1UJQ - chains A and C of the 4 polymer chains in the assembly; structure by X-ray diffraction, 2.10 A resolution.

Chain A (and C):
Molecule: Probable methylisocitrate lyase
Source organism: Salmonella enterica subsp. enterica serovar Typhimurium
Notes: EC 4.1.3.30; chain C of this document is another copy of the same molecule, construct and numbering; everything in this record applies to it too
Reference sequence: Q56062 (PRPB_SALTY); residues 2-295 here correspond to UniProt positions 1-294 (UniProt number = residue number - 1)
Amino-acid sequence (305 residues; each row starts with the number of its first residue; numbers below 1 keep their minus sign (Met-1 is residue -1)):
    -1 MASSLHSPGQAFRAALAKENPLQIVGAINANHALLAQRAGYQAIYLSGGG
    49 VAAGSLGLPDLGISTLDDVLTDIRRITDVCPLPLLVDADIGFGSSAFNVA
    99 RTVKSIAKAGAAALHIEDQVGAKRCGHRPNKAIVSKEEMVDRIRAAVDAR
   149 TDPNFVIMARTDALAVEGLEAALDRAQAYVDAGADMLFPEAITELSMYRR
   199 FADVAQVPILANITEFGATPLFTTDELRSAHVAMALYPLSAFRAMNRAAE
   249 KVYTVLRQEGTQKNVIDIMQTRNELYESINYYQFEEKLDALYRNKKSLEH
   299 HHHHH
Not modelled in the structure: -1 to 3, 119-129, 287-303 (chain C: -1 to 3, 119-129, 290-303)
Differences from the reference sequence: cloning artifact (-1 to 1); expression tag (296-303)

How chain A and chain C interact:
Contacting residue pairs - 13 pairs, chain A then chain C:
  Leu54(A) - Arg99(C)
  Gly60(A) - Asn96(C)
  Ile61(A) - Arg99(C)  hydrogen bond (backbone-side chain)
  Ser62(A) - Arg99(C)
  Thr63(A) - Arg99(C)
  Asp65(A) - Asp65(C)
  Asp66(A) - Arg99(C)  salt bridge
  Asn96(A) - Gly60(C)  hydrogen bond (side chain-backbone)
  Arg99(A) - Leu54(C)
  Arg99(A) - Ile61(C)  hydrogen bond (side chain-backbone)
  Arg99(A) - Ser62(C)
  Arg99(A) - Thr63(C)
  Arg99(A) - Asp66(C)  salt bridge
Interface residues without a listed pair, chain A (10 interface residues in all): Leu56
Interface residues without a listed pair, chain C (10 interface residues in all): Phe95

Summary:
The chain A/chain C interface involves 10 residues from each chain, with 3 hydrogen bonds and 2 salt bridges.
Polar pairs include Asp66(A)-Arg99(C), Ile61(A)-Arg99(C) and Asn96(A)-Gly60(C).
Both chains are Probable methylisocitrate lyase (Salmonella enterica subsp. enterica serovar Typhimurium).
Entry 1UJQ (Crystal structure of 2-methylisocitrate lyase (PrpB) from Salmonella enterica serovar typhimurium)
was determined by X-ray diffraction (same publication as 1O5Q).
